5XJO - chains A and C of the 3 polymer chains in the assembly; structure by X-ray diffraction, 2.63 A resolution.

== Chain A ==
Molecule: LRR receptor-like serine/threonine-protein kinase ERL1
Organism: Arabidopsis thaliana
Notes: EC 2.7.11.1
Reference sequence: C0LGW6 (ERL1_ARATH); residues 28-566 here = UniProt positions 28-566
Chain sequence (539 residues; row label = number of the first residue in the row):
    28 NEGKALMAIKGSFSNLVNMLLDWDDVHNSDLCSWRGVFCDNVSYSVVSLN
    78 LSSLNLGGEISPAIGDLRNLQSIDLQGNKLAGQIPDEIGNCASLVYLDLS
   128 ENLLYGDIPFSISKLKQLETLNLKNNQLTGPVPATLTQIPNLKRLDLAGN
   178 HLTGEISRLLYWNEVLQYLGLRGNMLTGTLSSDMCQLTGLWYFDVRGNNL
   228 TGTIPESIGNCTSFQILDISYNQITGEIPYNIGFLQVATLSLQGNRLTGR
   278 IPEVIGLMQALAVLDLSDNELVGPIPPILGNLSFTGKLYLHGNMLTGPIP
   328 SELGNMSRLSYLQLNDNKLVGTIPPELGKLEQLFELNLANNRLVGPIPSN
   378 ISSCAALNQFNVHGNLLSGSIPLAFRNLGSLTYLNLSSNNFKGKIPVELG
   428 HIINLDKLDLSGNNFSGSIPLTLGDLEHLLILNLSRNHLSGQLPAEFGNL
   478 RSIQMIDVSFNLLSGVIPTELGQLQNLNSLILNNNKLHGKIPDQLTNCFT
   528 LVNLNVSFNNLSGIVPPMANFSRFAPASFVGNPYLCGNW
Disordered / not traced: 551-566
Differences from the reference sequence: conflict Ala546 (Lys in C0LGW6)
Disulfide bonds: Cys59-Cys66

== Chain C ==
Molecule: Protein TOO MANY MOUTHS
Organism: Arabidopsis thaliana
Reference sequence: Q9SSD1 (TMM_ARATH); numbering as in UniProt (aligned over 52-425)
Chain sequence (374 residues; row label = number of the first residue in the row):
    52 ARTEPDEQDAVYDIMRATGNDWAAAIPDVCRGRWHGIECMPDQDNVYHVV
   102 SLSFGALSDDTAFPTCDPQRSYVSESLTRLKHLKALFFYRCLGRAPQRIP
   152 AFLGRLGSSLQTLVLRENGFLGPIPDELGNLTNLKVLDLHKNHLNGSIPL
   202 SFNRFSGLRSLDLSGNRLTGSIPGFVLPALSVLDLNQNLLTGPVPPTLTS
   252 CGSLIKIDLSRNRVTGPIPESQNRLNQLVLLDLSYNRLSGPFPSSLQGLN
   302 SLQALMLKGNNKFSTTIPENAFKGLKNLMILVLSNTNIQGSIPKSLTRLN
   352 SLRVLHLEGNNLTGEIPLEFRDVKHLSELRLNDNSLTGPVPFERDTVWRM
   402 RRKLRLYNNAGLCVNRDSDAAAAF
Disordered / not traced: 419-425
Differences from the reference sequence: conflict Gln273 (Ile in Q9SSD1), Asn312 (Thr in Q9SSD1), Ala421 (Leu in Q9SSD1), Ala422 (Asp in Q9SSD1), Ala423 (Asp in Q9SSD1)
Disulfide bonds: Cys117-Cys142

== Interface between chain A and chain C ==
Contacting residue pairs (56):
  Glu86(A) - Arg402(C)  salt bridge
  Pro89(A) - Arg403(C)
  Gln110(A) - Arg400(C)  hydrogen bond (side chain-backbone)
  Gln110(A) - Met401(C)  hydrogen bond (side chain-backbone)
  Gln110(A) - Lys404(C)
  Ile111(A) - Lys404(C)  hydrogen bond (backbone-side chain)
  Asp113(A) - Glu379(C)
  Asp113(A) - Arg381(C)  salt bridge
  Asp113(A) - Lys404(C)  salt bridge
  Tyr132(A) - Arg402(C)
  Asp134(A) - Arg354(C)  salt bridge
  Asp134(A) - Ser378(C)  hydrogen bond
  Pro136(A) - Glu379(C)
  Phe137(A) - Val333(C)  hydrophobic
  Phe137(A) - His357(C)
  Phe137(A) - Glu379(C)  hydrogen bond (backbone-side chain)
  Thr156(A) - Arg354(C)
  Gly157(A) - Arg354(C)
  Pro158(A) - Met330(C)  hydrophobic
  Pro158(A) - Arg354(C)
  Ala161(A) - Leu281(C)
  Thr162(A) - Ile331(C)
  Thr164(A) - Lys257(C)  hydrogen bond (backbone-side chain)
  Gln165(A) - Asp259(C)
  Gln165(A) - Leu281(C)
  Gln165(A) - Asp283(C)  hydrogen bond
  Gln165(A) - Met307(C)
  Pro167(A) - Arg167(C)  hydrogen bond (backbone-side chain)
  Pro167(A) - His191(C)
  Pro167(A) - Lys192(C)
  Asn168(A) - Tyr140(C)  hydrogen bond
  Asn168(A) - Arg141(C)  hydrogen bond
  Asn168(A) - Glu168(C)  hydrogen bond
  Lys170(A) - Ser109(C)
  Lys170(A) - Tyr140(C)  hydrogen bond
  Lys170(A) - Arg141(C)
  Ser184(A) - Val280(C)
  Ser184(A) - Gln304(C)  hydrogen bond
  Arg185(A) - Ile256(C)
  Arg185(A) - Gln278(C)  hydrogen bond
  Leu186(A) - Ile256(C)
  Leu186(A) - Lys257(C)
  Leu186(A) - Leu281(C)  hydrophobic
  Trp189(A) - Arg210(C)
  Trp189(A) - Ser211(C)
  Trp189(A) - Ser232(C)
  Trp189(A) - Val233(C)  hydrophobic
  Trp189(A) - Ile256(C)
  Glu191(A) - Leu108(C)
  Glu191(A) - Phe138(C)
  Val192(A) - Leu108(C)  hydrophobic
  Val192(A) - Arg167(C)
  Gln194(A) - Leu108(C)  hydrogen bond (side chain-backbone)
  Gln194(A) - Asp111(C)
  Trp218(A) - Asp111(C)
  Gln242(A) - Thr112(C)
Other interface residues (no listed pair), chain A (35 interface residues in all): Gly109, Pro112, Ile135, Lys143, Asp210, Gln213, Gly216
Other interface residues (no listed pair), chain C (40 interface residues in all): Val165, Val187, Val355

== Overview ==
35 residues of chain A and 40 residues of chain C are in contact; the contacts include 15 hydrogen bonds and 4
salt bridges. Polar pairs include Glu86(A)-Arg402(C), Asp113(A)-Arg381(C) and Asp113(A)-Lys404(C).
Chain A is LRR receptor-like serine/threonine-protein kinase ERL1 and chain C is Protein TOO MANY MOUTHS, both
from Arabidopsis thaliana; the structure, Plant receptor ERL1-TMM in complex with peptide EPF1, was determined
by X-ray diffraction (same publication as 5XKJ and 5XKN).
